6J50 - chains N and a of the 27 polymer chains in the assembly; structure by electron microscopy, 4.70 A resolution (low resolution: residue-level contacts below are approximate; hydrogen-bond / salt-bridge calls are withheld).

[Chain N]
Molecule: 198-nt DNA strand
Sequence (198 nucleotides; numbered -125 to 72; the number before each row is that of its first residue; numbers below 1 keep their minus sign (DG-125 is residue -125)):
  -125 GCTTACGTCA GTCTGGCCAT CTTTGTGTTT GGTGTGTTTG GGTGGTGGCC GTTTTCGTTG
   -65 TTTTTTTCTG TCTCGTGCCT GGTGTCTTGG GTGTAATCCC CTTGGCGGTT AAAACGCGGG
    -5 GGACAGCGCG TACGTGCGTT TAAGCGGTGC TAGAGCTGTC TACGACCAAT TGAGCGGCCT
    55 CGGCACCGGG ATTCTGAT
Disordered / not traced: -125 to -56, -37 to -33

[Chain a]
Name: Histone H3.3
From: Homo sapiens
UniProt: P84243 (H33_HUMAN); residues 0-135 here correspond to UniProt positions 1-136 (UniProt number = residue number + 1)
Chain sequence (139 residues; numbered -3 to 135; the number before each row is that of its first residue; numbers below 1 keep their minus sign (Gly-3 is residue -3)):
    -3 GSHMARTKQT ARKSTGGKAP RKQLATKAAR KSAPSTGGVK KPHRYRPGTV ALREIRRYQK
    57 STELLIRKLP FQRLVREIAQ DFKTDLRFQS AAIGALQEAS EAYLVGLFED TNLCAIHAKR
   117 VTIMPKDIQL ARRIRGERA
Disordered / not traced: -3 to 37, 135
Construct notes: expression tag (-3 to -1)
Swiss-Prot annotation at these positions:
  - site: Ser31 (Interaction with ZMYND11)
  - modified residue: Arg2 (Asymmetric dimethylarginine), Thr3 (Phosphothreonine), Lys4 (Allysine), Gln5 (5-glutamyl dopamine), Thr6 (Phosphothreonine), Arg8 (Citrulline), Lys9 (N6,N6,N6-trimethyllysine), Ser10 (ADP-ribosylserine), Thr11 (Phosphothreonine), Lys14 (N6-(2-hydroxyisobutyryl)lysine), Arg17 (Asymmetric dimethylarginine), Lys18 (N6-(2-hydroxyisobutyryl)lysine), Lys23 (N6-(2-hydroxyisobutyryl)lysine), Arg26 (Citrulline), Lys27 (N6,N6,N6-trimethyllysine), Ser28 (ADP-ribosylserine), Ser31 (Phosphoserine), Lys36 (N6,N6,N6-trimethyllysine), Lys37 (N6-methyllysine), Tyr41 (Phosphotyrosine) and 9 more in UniProt
  - lipidation: Lys18 (N6-decanoyllysine)

[How chain N and chain a interact]
Contacting residue pairs (12; chain N residue first):
  DT9(N) - Pro43(a)
  DT9(N) - Gly44(a)
  DT9(N) - Val46(a)
  DG10(N) - Arg40(a)
  DA17(N) - Leu65(a)
  DA17(N) - Pro66(a)
  DA17(N) - Arg69(a)
  DG18(N) - Arg63(a)
  DG18(N) - Lys64(a)
  DG18(N) - Leu65(a)
  DA26(N) - Arg83(a)
  DG27(N) - Arg83(a)
Also at the interface, not in a pair above, chain N (7 interface residues in all): DG8
Also at the interface, not in a pair above, chain a (12 interface residues in all): Ala47, Asp81

[Overview]
The interface between chain N and chain a involves 7 residues on one side and 12 on the other.
Here chain N is a 198-nt DNA strand and chain a is Histone H3.3 (Homo sapiens). Entry 6J50 (RNA polymerase II
elongation complex bound with Spt4/5 and foreign DNA, stalled at SHL(-1) of the ...) was determined by
electron microscopy together with 6IR9, 6J4W, 6J4X, 6J4Y, 6J4Z and 6J51 from the same study.
